PDB entry 5KU2 | electron microscopy, 5.30 A resolution (low resolution: residue-level contacts below are approximate; hydrogen-bond / salt-bridge calls are withheld) | chains 2 and 3 of the 4 polymer chains in the assembly

== Chain 2 ==
Name: VP2
From: Poliovirus type 1 (strain Mahoney)
Reference sequence: P03300 (POLG_POL1M); residues 1-268 here correspond to UniProt positions 70-337 (UniProt number = residue number + 69)
Sequence (268 residues; each row starts with the number of its first residue):
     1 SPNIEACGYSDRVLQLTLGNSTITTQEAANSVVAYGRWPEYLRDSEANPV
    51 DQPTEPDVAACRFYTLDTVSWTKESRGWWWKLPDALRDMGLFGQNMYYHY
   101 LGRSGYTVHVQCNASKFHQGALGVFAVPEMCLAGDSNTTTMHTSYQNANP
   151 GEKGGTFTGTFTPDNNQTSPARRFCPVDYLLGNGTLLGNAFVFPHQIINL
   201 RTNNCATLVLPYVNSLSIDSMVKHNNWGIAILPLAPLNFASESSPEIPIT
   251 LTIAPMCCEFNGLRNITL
Unresolved in the structure: 1-9, 44-52, 160-174
Reported in the primary citation:
  - conformationally variable residues (loop rearrangement, order/disorder transition): L42 to P53, A133 to H142

== Chain 3 ==
Name: VP3
From: Poliovirus type 1 (strain Mahoney)
Reference sequence: P03300 (POLG_POL1M); residues 1-230 here correspond to UniProt positions 342-571 (UniProt number = residue number + 341)
Sequence (230 residues; row label = number of the first residue in the row):
     1 GLPVMNTPGSNQYLTADNFQSPCALPEFDVTPPIDIPGEVKNMMELAEID
    51 TMIPFDLSATKKNTMEMYRVRLSDKPHTDDPILCLSLSPASDPRLSHTML
   101 GEILNYYTHWAGSLKFTFLFCGSMMATGKLLVSYAPPGADPPKKRKEAML
   151 GTHVIWDIGLQSSCTMVVPWISNTTYRQTIDDSFTEGGYISVFYQTRIVV
   201 PLSTPREMDILGFVSACNDFSVRLLRDTTH
Unresolved in the structure: 176-184
Differences from the reference sequence: conflict S123 (Phe464 in P03300)
Reported in the primary citation:
  - conformationally variable residues (loop rearrangement): W170 to T175, T185 to G188

== How chain 2 and chain 3 interact ==
Residue-residue contacts (61; chain 2 residue first):
  Y35(2) - P37(3)
  R37(2) - D35(3)
  R37(2) - I36(3)
  R37(2) - P37(3)
  R76(2) - M65(3)
  K116(2) - M125(3)
  Q119(2) - G122(3)
  Q119(2) - S123(3)
  Q119(2) - T204(3)
  Q119(2) - P205(3)
  Q119(2) - M208(3)
  Y179(2) - N63(3)
  Y179(2) - T64(3)
  Y179(2) - M65(3)
  L186(2) - M67(3)
  L186(2) - Y68(3)
  L187(2) - M65(3)
  L187(2) - Y68(3)
  G188(2) - T51(3)
  G188(2) - M52(3)
  G188(2) - Y68(3)
  N189(2) - T51(3)
  N189(2) - H97(3)
  N189(2) - T98(3)
  N189(2) - M99(3)
  F191(2) - I49(3)
  F191(2) - D50(3)
  F191(2) - M52(3)
  F191(2) - F213(3)
  V192(2) - M99(3)
  N199(2) - L119(3)
  N199(2) - F120(3)
  N199(2) - S162(3)
  R201(2) - G122(3)
  R201(2) - S123(3)
  R201(2) - M124(3)
  R201(2) - I158(3)
  R201(2) - S162(3)
  T202(2) - S162(3)
  P211(2) - P37(3)
  Y212(2) - P37(3)
  V213(2) - I36(3)
  V213(2) - P37(3)
  N214(2) - I36(3)
  S215(2) - I34(3)
  L216(2) - I34(3)
  S217(2) - I34(3)
  P233(2) - M65(3)
  P233(2) - R69(3)
  L234(2) - R69(3)
  L234(2) - L211(3)
  A235(2) - R69(3)
  A235(2) - C121(3)
  P236(2) - R69(3)
  P236(2) - D209(3)
  N238(2) - P205(3)
  F239(2) - P205(3)
  A240(2) - S203(3)
  A240(2) - T204(3)
  A240(2) - P205(3)
  S241(2) - S203(3)
Interface residues without a listed pair, chain 2 (35 interface residues in all): A34, F117, H118, A121, I197
Interface residues without a listed pair, chain 3 (38 interface residues in all): G38, R71, L160, Q161, E207

== Summary ==
35 residues of chain 2 face 38 of chain 3 across their interface. From the paper: conformational variability
at L42(2), A133(2) and W170(3) among others.
Chain 2 is VP2 and chain 3 is VP3, both from Poliovirus type 1 (strain Mahoney); the structure, expanded
poliovirus in complex with VHH 7A, was determined by electron microscopy together with 5KTZ, 5KU0 and 5KWL
from the same study.
